PDB entry 9NW3 | electron microscopy, 3.70 A resolution | chains EC and ED of the 130 polymer chains in the assembly

== Chain EC ==
Name: Tubulin alpha chain
From: Tetrahymena thermophila CU428
Notes: EC 3.6.5.-
UniProtKB: P41351 (TBA_TETTH); residues 1-449 here = UniProt positions 1-449
Sequence (449 residues; numbered 1 to 449; the number before each row is that of its first residue):
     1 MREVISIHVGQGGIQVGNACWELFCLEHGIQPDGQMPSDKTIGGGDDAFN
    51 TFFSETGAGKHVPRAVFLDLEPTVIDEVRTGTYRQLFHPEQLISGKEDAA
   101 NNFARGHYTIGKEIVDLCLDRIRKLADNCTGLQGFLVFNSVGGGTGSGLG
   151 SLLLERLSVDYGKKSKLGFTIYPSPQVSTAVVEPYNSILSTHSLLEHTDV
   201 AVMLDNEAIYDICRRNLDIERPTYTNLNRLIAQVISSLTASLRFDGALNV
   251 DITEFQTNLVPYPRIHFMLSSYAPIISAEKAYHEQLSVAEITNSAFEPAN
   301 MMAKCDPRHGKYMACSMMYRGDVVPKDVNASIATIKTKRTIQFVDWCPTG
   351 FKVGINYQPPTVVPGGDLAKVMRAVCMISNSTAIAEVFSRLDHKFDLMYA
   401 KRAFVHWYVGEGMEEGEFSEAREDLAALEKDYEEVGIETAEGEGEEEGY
Disordered / not traced: 38-46, 440-449
Ligand contacts: GTP (guanosine-5'-triphosphate): Gly10, Gln11, Gly12, Gln15, Asp98, Ala99, Ala100, Asn101, Ser140, Gly142, Gly143, Gly144, Thr145, Gly146, Ile171, Thr179, Asn206, Tyr224, Leu227, Asn228
Curated features (UniProtKB/Swiss-Prot):
  - active site: Glu254
  - binding site (GTP): Gln11, Glu71, Ser140, Gly144, Thr145, Thr179, Asn206, Asn228
  - binding site (Mg(2+)): Glu71
  - site: Tyr449 (Involved in polymerization)
  - modified residue: Lys40 (N6-acetyllysine)
  - mutagenesis: Lys40 (K40R: Produces faster growing cells in medium with paclitaxel, a microtubule-stabilizing drug)
Reported in the primary citation:
  - specificity-determining residues: Gln342, Glu433 (proposed by the authors, not directly observed)

== Chain ED ==
Name: Tubulin beta chain
From: Tetrahymena thermophila CU428
UniProtKB: P41352 (TBB_TETTH); numbering as in UniProt (aligned over 1-443)
Sequence (443 residues; each row starts with the number of its first residue):
     1 MREIVHIQGGQCGNQIGAKFWEVISDEHGIDPTGTYHGDSDLQLERINVY
    51 YNEATGGRYVPRAILMDLEPGTMDSVRAGPFGQLFRPDNFVFGQTGAGNN
   101 WAKGHYTEGAELIDSVLDVVRKEAEGCDCLQGFQITHSLGGGTGSGMGTL
   151 LISKVREEYPDRIMETFSVVPSPKVSDTVVEPYNATLSVHQLVENADECM
   201 VIDNEALYDICFRTLKLTTPTYGDLNHLVSAAMSGVTCCLRFPGQLNSDL
   251 RKLAVNLIPFPRLHFFMIGFAPLTSRGSQQYRALTVPELTQQMFDAKNMM
   301 CAADPRHGRYLTASALFRGRMSTKEVDEQMLNVQNKNSSYFVEWIPNNIK
   351 SSICDIPPKGLKMAVTFVGNSTAIQEMFKRVAEQFTAMFRRKAFLHWYTG
   401 EGMDEMEFTEAESNMNDLVSEYQQYQDATAEEEGEFEEEEGEN
Disordered / not traced: 431-443
Ligand contacts: GDP (guanosine-5'-diphosphate): Gly10, Gln11, Cys12, Gln15, Ile16, Asn99, Ser138, Gly140, Gly141, Gly142, Thr143, Gly144, Asp177, Glu181, Asn204, Tyr222, Leu225, Asn226
Curated features (UniProtKB/Swiss-Prot):
  - binding site (GTP): Gln11, Glu69, Ser138, Gly142, Thr143, Gly144, Asn204, Asn226
  - binding site (Mg(2+)): Glu69
Reported in the primary citation:
  - specificity-determining residues: Glu157 (proposed by the authors, not directly observed)

== Interface between chain EC and chain ED ==
Residue-residue contacts (84; chain EC residue first):
  Gln11(EC) - Gln245(ED)
  Gln11(EC) - Leu246(ED)
  Gln11(EC) - Asn247(ED)  hydrogen bond
  Gln15(EC) - Gln245(ED)  hydrogen bond (side chain-backbone)
  Glu71(EC) - Arg2(ED)  salt bridge
  Glu71(EC) - Asn247(ED)  hydrogen bond
  Thr73(EC) - Arg2(ED)  hydrogen bond
  Thr73(EC) - Pro243(ED)
  Thr73(EC) - Asn247(ED)
  Asp76(EC) - Arg46(ED)  salt bridge
  Lys96(EC) - Met1(ED)
  Lys96(EC) - Arg2(ED)
  Glu97(EC) - Gln131(ED)
  Glu97(EC) - Asp249(ED)
  Glu97(EC) - Arg251(ED)
  Asp98(EC) - Asp249(ED)
  Ala100(EC) - Asp249(ED)
  Ala100(EC) - Arg251(ED)
  Ala100(EC) - Lys252(ED)
  Ala100(EC) - Val255(ED)
  Asn101(EC) - Lys252(ED)
  Asn101(EC) - Asn256(ED)
  Asn101(EC) - Lys350(ED)
  Arg105(EC) - Arg251(ED)
  Gln176(EC) - Leu331(ED)
  Gln176(EC) - Asn347(ED)  hydrogen bond (backbone-side chain)
  Val177(EC) - Asp327(ED)
  Val177(EC) - Leu331(ED)  hydrophobic
  Ser178(EC) - Asn347(ED)  hydrogen bond
  Thr179(EC) - Leu246(ED)
  Thr179(EC) - Asp327(ED)
  Thr179(EC) - Ile349(ED)
  Thr179(EC) - Lys350(ED)
  Thr179(EC) - Ser351(ED)  hydrogen bond (backbone-backbone)
  Ala180(EC) - Asn256(ED)
  Ala180(EC) - Asn347(ED)
  Ala180(EC) - Ile349(ED)
  Val181(EC) - Asn256(ED)  hydrogen bond (backbone-side chain)
  Val181(EC) - Thr312(ED)
  Val181(EC) - Asn347(ED)
  Val181(EC) - Asn348(ED)
  Val181(EC) - Ile349(ED)
  Val181(EC) - Lys350(ED)
  Val182(EC) - Asn256(ED)
  Tyr210(EC) - Thr323(ED)  hydrogen bond
  Tyr210(EC) - Lys324(ED)
  Tyr210(EC) - Asp327(ED)
  Glu220(EC) - Lys324(ED)  hydrogen bond (backbone-side chain)
  Arg221(EC) - Met321(ED)  hydrogen bond (side chain-backbone)
  Arg221(EC) - Ser322(ED)  hydrogen bond
  Arg221(EC) - Thr323(ED)
  Arg221(EC) - Lys324(ED)
  Arg221(EC) - Glu325(ED)
  Pro222(EC) - Ser322(ED)
  Pro222(EC) - Thr323(ED)
  Pro222(EC) - Lys324(ED)
  Thr223(EC) - Gln245(ED)
  Tyr224(EC) - Leu246(ED)  hydrophobic
  Tyr224(EC) - Thr323(ED)
  Lys394(EC) - Pro346(ED)
  Lys394(EC) - Asn347(ED)  hydrogen bond
  Leu397(EC) - Trp344(ED)
  Leu397(EC) - Pro346(ED)
  Met398(EC) - Trp344(ED)
  Met398(EC) - Ile345(ED)  hydrophobic
  Lys401(EC) - Phe260(ED)
  Lys401(EC) - Trp344(ED)
  Arg402(EC) - Phe260(ED)
  Ala403(EC) - Phe260(ED)  hydrophobic
  Ala403(EC) - Trp344(ED)  hydrophobic
  Phe404(EC) - Val255(ED)
  Phe404(EC) - Asn256(ED)
  Phe404(EC) - Ile258(ED)
  Phe404(EC) - Pro259(ED)  hydrogen bond (backbone-backbone)
  Phe404(EC) - Ile345(ED)  hydrophobic
  His406(EC) - Ile258(ED)
  His406(EC) - Pro259(ED)  hydrogen bond (side chain-backbone)
  His406(EC) - Phe260(ED)
  His406(EC) - Pro261(ED)
  Trp407(EC) - Arg251(ED)
  Trp407(EC) - Leu253(ED)
  Trp407(EC) - Ala254(ED)
  Trp407(EC) - Val255(ED)  hydrophobic
  Trp407(EC) - Asn256(ED)
Also at the interface, not in a pair above, chain EC (39 interface residues in all): Pro72, Val74, Glu77, Asn102, Pro175, Glu183
Also at the interface, not in a pair above, chain ED (42 interface residues in all): Cys129, Leu130, Gly244, Leu257, Val326, Glu343, Ala430

== Overview ==
39 residues of chain EC and 42 residues of chain ED are in contact; the contacts include 15 hydrogen bonds and
2 salt bridges. Polar contacts include Glu71(EC)-Arg2(ED), Asp76(EC)-Arg46(ED) and Gln11(EC)-Asn247(ED). Bound
to chain EC: GTP. Bound to chain ED: GDP. From the paper: specificity determinants Gln342(EC), Glu433(EC) and
Glu157(ED).
Here chain EC is Tubulin alpha chain and chain ED is Tubulin beta chain, both from Tetrahymena thermophila
CU428. Entry 9NW3 (Ciliary tip central pair) was determined by electron microscopy, deposited together with
9OT2 and 9NTM.
